8UOX - chains C1 and E2 of the 204 polymer chains in the assembly; structure by electron microscopy, 4.60 A resolution (low resolution: residue-level contacts below are approximate; hydrogen-bond / salt-bridge calls are withheld).

[Chain C1]
Protein: Flagellar motor switch protein FliM
From: Salmonella enterica subsp. enterica serovar Typhimurium
UniProt: P26418 (FLIM_SALTY); residues 1-334 here = UniProt positions 1-334
Sequence (334 residues; row label = number of the first residue in the row):
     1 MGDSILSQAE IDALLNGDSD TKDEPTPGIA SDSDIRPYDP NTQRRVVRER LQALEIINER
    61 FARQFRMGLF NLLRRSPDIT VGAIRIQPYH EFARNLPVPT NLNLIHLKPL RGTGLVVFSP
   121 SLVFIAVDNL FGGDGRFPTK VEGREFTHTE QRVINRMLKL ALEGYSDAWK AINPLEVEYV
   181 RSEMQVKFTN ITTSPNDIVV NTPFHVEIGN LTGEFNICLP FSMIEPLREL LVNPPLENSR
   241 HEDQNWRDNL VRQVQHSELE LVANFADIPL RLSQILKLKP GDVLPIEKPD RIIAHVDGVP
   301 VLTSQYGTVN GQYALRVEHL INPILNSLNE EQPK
Not modelled in the structure: 1-33, 324-334
UniProt features mapped onto this chain:
  - mutagenesis: Asn155 (N155E: Altered motor bias with clockwise rotation, partially suppresses a yhjH disruption), Leu160 (L160D: Altered motor bias with clockwise rotation, partially suppresses a yhjH disruption)

[Chain E2]
Protein: Flagellar motor switch protein FliN
From: Salmonella enterica subsp. enterica serovar Typhimurium
UniProt: P26419 (FLIN_SALTY); residue numbers follow UniProt; this construct covers 1-137
Sequence (137 residues; row label = number of the first residue in the row):
     1 MSDMNNPSDE NTGALDDLWA DALNEQKATT TKSAADAVFQ QLGGGDVSGA MQDIDLIMDI
    61 PVKLTVELGR TRMTIKELLR LTQGSVVALD GLAGEPLDIL INGYLIAQGE VVVVADKYGV
   121 RITDIITPSE RMRRLSR
Not modelled in the structure: 1-54, 136-137

[Chain C1 / chain E2 interface]
Pairs across the interface (12):
  Glu229(C1) - Arg80(E2)
  Asn233(C1) - Gly84(E2)
  Asn233(C1) - Ser85(E2)
  Trp246(C1) - Leu81(E2)
  Trp246(C1) - Thr82(E2)
  Trp246(C1) - Gln83(E2)
  Arg247(C1) - Leu79(E2)
  Leu250(C1) - Leu78(E2)
  Leu250(C1) - Leu79(E2)
  Leu250(C1) - Leu81(E2)
  Val251(C1) - Leu79(E2)
  Asp297(C1) - Arg72(E2)
Also at the interface, not in a pair above, chain C1 (8 interface residues in all): Pro235
Also at the interface, not in a pair above, chain E2 (10 interface residues in all): Val86

[Summary]
8 residues of chain C1 face 10 of chain E2 across their interface. UniProt lists 2 mutagenesis sites on chain
C1.
Chain C1 is Flagellar motor switch protein FliM and chain E2 is Flagellar motor switch protein FliN, both from
Salmonella enterica subsp. enterica serovar Typhimurium; the structure, Cryo-EM structure of a
Counterclockwise locked form of the Salmonella enterica Typhimurium flagellar C-ring, with C34 ..., was
determined by electron microscopy together with 8UCS, 8UMD, 8UMX and 8UPL from the same study.
